Entry 6OQW (electron microscopy, 3.10 A resolution); this record covers chains A and D of the 22 polymer chains in the assembly.

# Chain A
Name: ATP synthase subunit alpha
From: Escherichia coli 2-427-07_S4_C3
Notes: EC 7.1.2.2
Reference sequence: A0A073FQ32 (A0A073FQ32_ECOLX); numbering as in UniProt (aligned over 1-513)
Chain sequence (513 residues; each row starts with the number of its first residue):
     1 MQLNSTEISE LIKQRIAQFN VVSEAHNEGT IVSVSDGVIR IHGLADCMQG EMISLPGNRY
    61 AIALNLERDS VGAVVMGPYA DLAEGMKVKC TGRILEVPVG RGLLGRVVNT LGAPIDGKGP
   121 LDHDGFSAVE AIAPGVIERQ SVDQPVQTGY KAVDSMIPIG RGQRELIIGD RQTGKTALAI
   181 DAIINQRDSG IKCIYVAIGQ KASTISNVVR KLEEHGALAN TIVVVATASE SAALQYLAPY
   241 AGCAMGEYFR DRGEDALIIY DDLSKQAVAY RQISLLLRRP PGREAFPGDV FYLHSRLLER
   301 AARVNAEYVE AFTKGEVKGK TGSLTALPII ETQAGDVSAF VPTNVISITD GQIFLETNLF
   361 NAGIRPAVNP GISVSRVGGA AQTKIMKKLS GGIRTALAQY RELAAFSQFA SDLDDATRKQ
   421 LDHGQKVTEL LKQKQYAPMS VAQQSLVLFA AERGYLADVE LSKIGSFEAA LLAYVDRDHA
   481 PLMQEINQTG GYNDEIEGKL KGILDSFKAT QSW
Unresolved in the structure: 1-3
Bound ions: Mg2+: Thr176 (together with ATP)
Residues lining bound ligands: ATP (adenosine-5'-triphosphate): Tyr150, Asp170, Arg171, Gln172, Thr173, Gly174, Lys175, Thr176, Ala177, Glu331, Phe360, Arg365, Pro366, Gln433, Lys434, Gln435

# Chain D
Name: ATP synthase subunit beta
From: Escherichia coli Xuzhou21
Notes: EC 7.1.2.2
Reference sequence: A0A0F6CB56 (A0A0F6CB56_ECOLX); residues 0-459 here correspond to UniProt positions 1-460 (UniProt number = residue number + 1)
Chain sequence (471 residues; row label = number of the first residue in the row; numbers below 1 keep their minus sign (Met-11 is residue -11)):
   -11 MRGSHHHHHH GMATGKIVQV IGAVVDVEFP QDAVPRVYDA LEVQNGNERL VLEVQQQLGG
    49 GIVRTIAMGS SDGLRRGLDV KDLEHPIEVP VGKATLGRIM NVLGEPVDMK GEIGEEERWA
   109 IHRAAPSYEE LSNSQELLET GIKVIDLMAP FAKGGKVGLF GGAGVGKTVN MMELIRNIAI
   169 EHSGYSVFAG VGERTREGND FYHEMTDSNV IDKVSLVYGQ MNEPPGNRLR VALTGLTMAE
   229 KFRDEGRDVL LFVDNIYRYT LAGTEVSALL GRMPSAVGYQ PTLAEEMGVL QERITSTKTG
   289 SITSVQAVYV PADDLTDPSP ATTFAHLDAT VVLSRQIASL GIYPAVDPLD STSRQLDPLV
   349 VGQEHYDTAR GVQSILQRYQ ELKDIIAILG MDELSEEDKL VVARARKIQR FLSQPFFVAE
   409 VFTGSPGKYV SLKDTIRGFK GIMEGEYDHL PEQAFYMVGS IEEAVEKAKK L
Unresolved in the structure: -11 to -1
Construct notes: initiating methionine (-11); expression tag (-10 to -1); conflict Ala137 (Cys138 in A0A0F6CB56)
Bound ions: Mg2+: Thr156 (together with ADP, phosphate ion)
Residues lining bound ligands: ADP (adenosine-5'-diphosphate): Gly150, Ala151, Gly152, Val153, Gly154, Lys155, Thr156, Val157, Glu185, Tyr331, Phe404, Ala407, Phe410, Thr411

# Interface between chain A and chain D
Pairs across the interface - 77 pairs, chain A then chain D:
  Gly43(A) - Arg64(D)  hydrogen bond (backbone-side chain)
  Leu44(A) - Arg64(D)  hydrogen bond (backbone-side chain)
  Ala45(A) - Arg64(D)
  Asp46(A) - Arg63(D)  salt bridge
  Cys47(A) - Arg63(D)
  Met48(A) - Gly61(D)
  Met48(A) - Leu62(D)
  Gln49(A) - Val8(D)
  Gln49(A) - Gly10(D)
  Gln49(A) - Asp60(D)
  Gln49(A) - Gly61(D)  hydrogen bond (backbone-backbone)
  Gln49(A) - Leu62(D)  hydrogen bond (backbone-backbone)
  Asn65(A) - Val8(D)
  Asn65(A) - Ile9(D)
  Leu66(A) - Gln7(D)
  Leu66(A) - Val8(D)  hydrogen bond (backbone-backbone)
  Leu66(A) - Leu62(D)
  Glu67(A) - Arg64(D)  hydrogen bond (backbone-side chain)
  Arg68(A) - Val6(D)
  Arg68(A) - Gln7(D)
  Arg68(A) - Ile50(D)
  Ser70(A) - Arg64(D)  hydrogen bond (backbone-side chain)
  Val71(A) - Arg64(D)
  Glu130(A) - Asp60(D)
  Ala133(A) - Asn210(D)
  Gly135(A) - Thr183(D)
  Val136(A) - Thr183(D)
  Val136(A) - Asn187(D)
  Val136(A) - Gln208(D)
  Ile137(A) - Ile87(D)  hydrophobic
  Ile137(A) - Asp96(D)
  Arg139(A) - Thr183(D)
  Arg139(A) - Asn187(D)
  Ser141(A) - Asn187(D)
  Ser141(A) - Asp188(D)  hydrogen bond
  Val142(A) - Arg184(D)
  Arg164(A) - Arg182(D)
  Arg279(A) - Ile9(D)
  Pro280(A) - Ala256(D)
  Arg283(A) - Val265(D)
  Gly288(A) - Glu253(D)
  Gly288(A) - Ala256(D)
  Phe291(A) - Met209(D)
  Phe291(A) - Arg216(D)
  Phe291(A) - Glu253(D)
  Tyr292(A) - Asn210(D)
  Tyr292(A) - Glu211(D)
  Tyr292(A) - Pro212(D)
  Ser295(A) - Met209(D)  hydrogen bond (side chain-backbone)
  Arg296(A) - Asn210(D)
  Glu299(A) - Thr183(D)  hydrogen bond
  Glu299(A) - Asn210(D)
  Ser338(A) - Ala300(D)
  Thr343(A) - Tyr245(D)
  Ile346(A) - Tyr297(D)
  Ser347(A) - Arg182(D)  hydrogen bond (backbone-side chain)
  Ser347(A) - Met209(D)
  Ile348(A) - Arg182(D)  hydrogen bond (backbone-side chain)
  Ile348(A) - Met209(D)  hydrophobic
  Thr349(A) - Arg182(D)
  Asp350(A) - Arg184(D)  salt bridge
  Gly371(A) - Arg323(D)  hydrogen bond (backbone-side chain)
  Val374(A) - Ala151(D)
  Val374(A) - Arg323(D)
  Arg376(A) - Ala151(D)
  Arg376(A) - Gly152(D)
  Arg376(A) - Arg182(D)
  Lys387(A) - Phe410(D)  hydrogen bond (side chain-backbone)
  Ala398(A) - Leu328(D)  hydrophobic
  Arg401(A) - Gln324(D)
  Phe406(A) - Ala375(D)  hydrophobic
  Asp412(A) - Ile376(D)
  Leu413(A) - Ile376(D)
  Asp414(A) - Ala375(D)  hydrogen bond (backbone-backbone)
  Asp414(A) - Ile376(D)  hydrogen bond (backbone-backbone)
  Asp414(A) - Gly378(D)
  Thr417(A) - Ala375(D)
Other interface residues (no listed pair), chain A (59 interface residues in all): Leu64, Asp69, Pro134, Gln140, Asp289, Ile372, Val377, Arg394, Thr395, Glu402
Other interface residues (no listed pair), chain D (53 interface residues in all): Glu16, Ser58, Ser59, Val95, Met97, Glu185, Gly186, Tyr190, Tyr206, Arg246, Leu257, Gly259, Ser327, Ile374

# Overview
Chain A and chain D form an interface of 59 and 53 residues respectively; the contacts include 16 hydrogen
bonds and 2 salt bridges. Polar pairs include Asp46(A)-Arg63(D), Asp350(A)-Arg184(D) and Gly43(A)-Arg64(D).
Bound to chain A: ATP. Bound to chain D: ADP.
Chain A is ATP synthase subunit alpha (Escherichia coli 2-427-07_S4_C3) and chain D is ATP synthase subunit
beta (Escherichia coli Xuzhou21); the structure, E. coli ATP synthase State 3a, was determined by electron
microscopy together with 6OQR, 6OQS, 6OQT, 6OQU, 6OQV, 6PQV and 3 further entries from the same study.
